Entry 7DCO (electron microscopy, 2.50 A resolution); this record covers chains G and 1 of the 56 polymer chains in the assembly.

[Chain G]
Molecule: pre-mRNA
Organism: Saccharomyces cerevisiae
Sequence (162 nucleotides; each row starts with the number of its first residue; note: 302 numbers in that range are skipped by the numbering (no residue carries them; nothing is unmodelled there)):
    74 AAAAUAAAAAAAAAAAAAUUUGUAAGGUAUGUAUUAUUUUUU
   418 NNNNNNNNNNNNNNNNNNNNNNNNNNNNNNNNNNNNNNNNNNNNNNNNNN
   468 AAAAAAAANNNAAAAAANAAAAACUAGAUACUAACACAUUUAAUUUUUUU
   518 UUGUUUUUNNUUUUUUUUUU
Disordered / not traced: 418-467, 476-478, 485, 526-527, 537

[Chain 1]
Protein: HSH155 isoform 1
Organism: Saccharomyces cerevisiae
Reference sequence: A0A6A5PSM1 (A0A6A5PSM1_YEASX); residue numbers follow UniProt; this construct covers 1-971
Amino-acid sequence (971 residues; each row starts with the number of its first residue):
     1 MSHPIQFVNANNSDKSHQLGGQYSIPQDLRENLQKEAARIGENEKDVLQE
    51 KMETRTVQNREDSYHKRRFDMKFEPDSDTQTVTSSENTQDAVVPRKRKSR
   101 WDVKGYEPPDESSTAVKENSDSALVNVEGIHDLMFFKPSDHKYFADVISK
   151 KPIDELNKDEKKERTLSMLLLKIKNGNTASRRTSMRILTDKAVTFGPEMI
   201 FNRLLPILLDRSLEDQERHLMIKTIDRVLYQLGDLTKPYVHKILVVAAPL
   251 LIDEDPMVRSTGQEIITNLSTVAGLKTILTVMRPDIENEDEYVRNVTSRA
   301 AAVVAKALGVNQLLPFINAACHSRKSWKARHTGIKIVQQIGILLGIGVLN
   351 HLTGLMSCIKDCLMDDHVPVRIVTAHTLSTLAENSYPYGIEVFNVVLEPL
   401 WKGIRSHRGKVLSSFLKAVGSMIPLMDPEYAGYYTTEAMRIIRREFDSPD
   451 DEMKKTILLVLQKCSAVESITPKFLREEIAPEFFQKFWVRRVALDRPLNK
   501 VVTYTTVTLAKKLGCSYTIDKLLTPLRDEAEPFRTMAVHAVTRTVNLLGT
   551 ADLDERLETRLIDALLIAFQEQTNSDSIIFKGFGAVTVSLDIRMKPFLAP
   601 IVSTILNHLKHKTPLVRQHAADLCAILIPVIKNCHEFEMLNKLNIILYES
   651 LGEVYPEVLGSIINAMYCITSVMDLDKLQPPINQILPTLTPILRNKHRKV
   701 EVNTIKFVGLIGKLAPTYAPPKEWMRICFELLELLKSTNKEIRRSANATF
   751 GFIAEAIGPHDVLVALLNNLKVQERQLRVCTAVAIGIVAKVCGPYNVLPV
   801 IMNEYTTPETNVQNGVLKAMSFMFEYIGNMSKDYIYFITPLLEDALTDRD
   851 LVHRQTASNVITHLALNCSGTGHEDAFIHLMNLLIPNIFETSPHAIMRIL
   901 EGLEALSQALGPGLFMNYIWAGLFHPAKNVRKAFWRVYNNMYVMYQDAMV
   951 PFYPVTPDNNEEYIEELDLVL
Disordered / not traced: 1-15, 75-100

[Chain G / chain 1 interface]
Residue-residue contacts (59):
  C498(G) with Gln773(1), hydrogen bond to the phosphate; Asn811(1), hydrogen bond to the phosphate
  U499(G) with Arg775(1), phosphate contact; Arg778(1), salt bridge to the phosphate; Val852(1), sugar contact; Gln855(1), sugar contact; His894(1), hydrogen bond to the base
  A500(G) with Arg775(1), salt bridge to the phosphate; Lys818(1), salt bridge to the phosphate; Arg898(1), sugar contact
  A501(G) with Lys740(1), hydrogen bond to the sugar; Arg744(1), base contact; Asn747(1), hydrogen bond to the base; Arg775(1), salt bridge to the phosphate; Val779(1), sugar contact; Val783(1), base contact; Lys818(1), salt bridge to the phosphate; Phe822(1), sugar contact; Arg898(1), salt bridge to the phosphate
  C502(G) with Arg775(1), salt bridge to the phosphate
  A503(G) with Lys740(1), salt bridge to the phosphate
  C504(G) with Thr738(1), base contact; Arg743(1), base contact; Gln776(1), base contact
  A505(G) with Arg698(1), hydrogen bond to the base; Thr738(1), phosphate contact; Asn739(1), phosphate contact
  U508(G) with Arg496(1), hydrogen bond to the phosphate; Ser577(1), base contact
  A509(G) with Arg496(1), hydrogen bond to the phosphate; Asn499(1), hydrogen bond to the base; Lys500(1), sugar contact; Thr503(1), hydrogen bond to the base; His539(1), stacking on the base; Arg543(1), phosphate contact
  A510(G) with Lys500(1), phosphate contact; Tyr504(1), stacking on the base; Arg543(1), salt bridge to the phosphate
  U511(G) with Lys500(1), salt bridge to the phosphate
  U512(G) with Ile342(1), sugar contact; Thr380(1), hydrogen bond to the base
  U513(G) with His65(1), hydrogen bond to the base; Ile252(1), sugar contact; Glu254(1), base contact; Arg259(1), salt bridge to the phosphate; Arg299(1), hydrogen bond to the phosphate
  U514(G) with Arg299(1), salt bridge to the phosphate
  U515(G) with Asp62(1), base contact; Tyr64(1), stacking on the base; His65(1), base contact; Glu291(1), sugar contact; Asn295(1), hydrogen bond to the sugar
  U516(G) with Glu291(1), phosphate contact
  U517(G) with Pro369(1), phosphate contact
  U518(G) with Val368(1), base contact; Lys410(1), hydrogen bond to the base
  G520(G) with Pro449(1), base contact
  U521(G) with Pro449(1), base contact
  U525(G) with Arg444(1), base contact
Interface residues without a listed pair, chain G (24 interface residues in all): A497, U522
Interface residues without a listed pair, chain 1 (57 interface residues in all): Leu251, Asp253, Gln338, Ile372, Arg408, Gly409, Val411, Asp447, Met536, Ser575, Asp576, Cys780, Tyr826

[Overview]
Chain G and chain 1 form an interface of 24 and 57 residues respectively, with 15 hydrogen bonds, 12 salt
bridges and 3 aromatic stacking contacts. Among the polar pairs are U499(G)-His894(1), A501(G)-Asn747(1) and
A505(G)-Arg698(1).
Chain G is pre-mRNA and chain 1 is HSH155 isoform 1, both from Saccharomyces cerevisiae; the structure,
Cryo-EM structure of the activated spliceosome (Bact complex) at an atomic resolution of 2.5 angstrom, was
determined by electron microscopy (same publication as 7DCP, 7DCQ, 7DCR and 7DD3).
